Entry 8DGP (X-ray diffraction, 2.70 A resolution); this record covers chains A and B of the 4 polymer chains in the assembly.

# Chain A (and B)
Protein: 14-3-3 protein epsilon
Source organism: Homo sapiens
Notes: chain B of this document is another copy of the same molecule, construct and numbering; everything in this record applies to it too
UniProt: P62258 (1433E_HUMAN); residue numbers follow UniProt; this construct covers 1-255
Chain sequence (258 residues; row label = number of the first residue in the row; numbers below 1 keep their minus sign (Gly-2 is residue -2)):
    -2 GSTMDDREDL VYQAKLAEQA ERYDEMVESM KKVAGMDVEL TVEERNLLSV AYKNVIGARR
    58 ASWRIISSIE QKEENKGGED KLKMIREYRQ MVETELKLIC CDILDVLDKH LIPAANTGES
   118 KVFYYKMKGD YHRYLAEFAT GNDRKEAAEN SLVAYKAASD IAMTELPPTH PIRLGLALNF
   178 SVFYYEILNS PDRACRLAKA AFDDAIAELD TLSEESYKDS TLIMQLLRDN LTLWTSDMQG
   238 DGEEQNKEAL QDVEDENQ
Not modelled in the structure: 234-255 (chain B: -2 to 1, 235-255)
Sequence notes: expression tag (-2 to 0)
UniProt features mapped onto this chain:
  - site: Arg57 (Interaction with phosphoserine on interacting protein), Arg130 (Interaction with phosphoserine on interacting protein), Gln236, Gly237 (Microbial infection: Cleavage)
  - modified residue: Met1 (N-acetylmethionine), Lys50 (N6-acetyllysine), Ser65 (Phosphoserine), Lys69 (N6-acetyllysine), Lys118 (N6-acetyllysine), Lys123 (N6-acetyllysine), Tyr131 (Phosphotyrosine), Thr137 (Phosphothreonine), Ser210 (Phosphoserine), Thr232 (Phosphothreonine)
  - cross-link: Lys50 (Glycyl lysine isopeptide (Lys-Gly) (interchain with G-Cter in SUMO2))
  - mutagenesis: Gln236 (Q236A: Complete loss of cleavage by poliovirus protease 3C)
What the authors report for this chain:
  - contacts within the chain: Asp127-Asn176

# How chain A and chain B interact
Residue-residue contacts (37):
  Asp6(A) with Met81(B)
  Tyr9(A) with Glu70(B); Lys78(B); Met81(B), hydrophobic; Ile82(B)
  Gln10(A) with Met81(B)
  Leu13(A) with Ile66(B), hydrophobic; Ile82(B), hydrophobic
  Ala14(A) with Tyr85(B)
  Gln16(A) with Ile62(B); Ile66(B)
  Ala17(A) with Ser59(B), hydrogen bond (backbone-side chain)
  Arg19(A) with Ser59(B); Tyr85(B), hydrogen bond; Met88(B); Val89(B); Glu92(B), salt bridge
  Glu22(A) with Tyr85(B), hydrogen bond; Met88(B)
  Ser59(A) with Ala17(B), hydrogen bond (side chain-backbone); Arg19(B)
  Ile62(A) with Gln16(B)
  Ile66(A) with Leu13(B), hydrophobic; Gln16(B)
  Lys78(A) with Tyr9(B)
  Met81(A) with Asp6(B); Gln10(B)
  Ile82(A) with Tyr9(B); Leu13(B), hydrophobic
  Tyr85(A) with Leu13(B), hydrophobic; Ala14(B); Arg19(B), hydrogen bond; Glu22(B), hydrogen bond
  Met88(A) with Arg19(B); Glu22(B)
  Val89(A) with Arg19(B)
  Glu92(A) with Arg19(B), salt bridge
Interface residues without a listed pair, chain A (22 interface residues in all): Arg56, Ile63, Glu70
Interface residues without a listed pair, chain B (22 interface residues in all): Arg56, Ile63

# Summary
The chain A/chain B interface involves 22 residues from each chain; the contacts include 6 hydrogen bonds and
2 salt bridges. Polar pairs include Arg19(A)-Glu92(B), Ala17(A)-Ser59(B) and Arg19(A)-Tyr85(B). UniProt lists
one mutagenesis site on chain A. From the paper: contacts within the chain involving Asp127(A) and Asn176(A).
Chain A and chain B are both 14-3-3 protein epsilon (Homo sapiens); the structure, 14-3-3 epsilon bound to
phosphorylated PEAK3 (pS69) peptide, was determined by X-ray diffraction, deposited together with 8DGM, 8DGN
and 8DGO.
